PDB entry 1UT6 | X-ray diffraction, 2.40 A resolution | chain A

# Chain A
Protein: Acetylcholinesterase
Source organism: Torpedo californica
Notes: EC 3.1.1.7
UniProtKB: P04058 (ACES_TORCA); residues 1-537 here correspond to UniProt positions 22-558 (UniProt number = residue number + 21)
Amino-acid sequence (537 residues; row label = number of the first residue in the row):
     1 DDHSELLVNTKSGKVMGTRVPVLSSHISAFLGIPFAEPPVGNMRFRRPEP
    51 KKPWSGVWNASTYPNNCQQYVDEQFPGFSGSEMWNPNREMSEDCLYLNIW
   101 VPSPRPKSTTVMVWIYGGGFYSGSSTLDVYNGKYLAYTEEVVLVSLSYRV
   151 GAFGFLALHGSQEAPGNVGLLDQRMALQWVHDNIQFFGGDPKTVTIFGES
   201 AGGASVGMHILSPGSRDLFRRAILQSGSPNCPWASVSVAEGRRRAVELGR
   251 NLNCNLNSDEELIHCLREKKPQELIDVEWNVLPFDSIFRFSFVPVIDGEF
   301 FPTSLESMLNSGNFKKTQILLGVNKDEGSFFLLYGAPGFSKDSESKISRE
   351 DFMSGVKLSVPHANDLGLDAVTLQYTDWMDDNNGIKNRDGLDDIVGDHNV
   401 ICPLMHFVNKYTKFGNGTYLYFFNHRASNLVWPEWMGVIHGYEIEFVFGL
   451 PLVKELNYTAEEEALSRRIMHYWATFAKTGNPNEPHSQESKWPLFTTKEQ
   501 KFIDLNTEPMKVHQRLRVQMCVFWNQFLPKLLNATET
Not modelled in the structure: 1-3, 486-489, 536-537
Curated features (UniProtKB/Swiss-Prot):
  - active site: Ser-200 (Acyl-ester intermediate), Glu-327 (Charge relay system), His-440 (Charge relay system)
  - glycosylation (N-linked (GlcNAc...) asparagine): Asn-59, Asn-416, Asn-457, Asn-533
Disulfide bonds: Cys-67/Cys-94, Cys-254/Cys-265, Cys-402/Cys-521
Glycans and other covalent adducts: N-acetylglucosamine (NAG) linked to Asn-59, Asn-416
Small-molecule neighbours: N-9- (A8N; n-9-(1',2',3',4'-tetrahydroacridinyl)-1,8-diaminooctane): Tyr-70, Asp-72, Gly-80, Trp-84, Gly-117, Gly-118, Tyr-121, Tyr-130, Glu-199, Ser-200, Trp-279, Phe-330, Tyr-334, Trp-432, Ile-439, His-440, Gly-441, Tyr-442

# Summary
Bound to chain A: N-9-. Covalently linked N-acetylglucosamine: at Asn-59 and Asn-416. Curated annotation
(UniProt) lists 3 active-site residues.
Chain A is Acetylcholinesterase (Torpedo californica); the structure, Structure of acetylcholinesterase (E.C.
3.1.1.7) complexed with N-9-(1',2',3',4'-Tetrahydroacridinyl)-1,8- diaminooctane at 2.4 angstroms resolution,
was determined by X-ray diffraction together with 2CKM, 2CMF and 1ODC from the same study.
